PDB entry 6ZHW | X-ray diffraction, 2.80 A resolution | chains H and M of the 4 polymer chains in the assembly

# Chain H
Name: Reaction center protein H chain
Organism: Blastochloris viridis
Reference sequence: P06008 (RCEH_BLAVI); residue numbers follow UniProt; this construct covers 1-258
Amino-acid sequence (258 residues; each row starts with the number of its first residue):
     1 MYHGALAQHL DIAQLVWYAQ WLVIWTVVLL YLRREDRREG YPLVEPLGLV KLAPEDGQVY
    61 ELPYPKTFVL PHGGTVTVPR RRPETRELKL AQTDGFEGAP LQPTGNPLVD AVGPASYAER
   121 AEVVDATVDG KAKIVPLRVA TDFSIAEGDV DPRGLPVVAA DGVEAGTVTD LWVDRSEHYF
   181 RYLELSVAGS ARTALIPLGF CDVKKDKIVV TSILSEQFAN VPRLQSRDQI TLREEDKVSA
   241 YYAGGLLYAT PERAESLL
Modified positions: M1 (N-formylmethionine; FME)
Residues lining bound ligands:
  - heptane-1,2,3-triol (HTO), molecule 1: Y2, H3, G4, A5
  - heptane-1,2,3-triol (HTO), molecule 2: V23, V27, Y31
Swiss-Prot annotation at these positions:
  - modified residue: M1 (N-formylmethionine)

# Chain M
Name: Reaction center protein M chain
Organism: Blastochloris viridis
Reference sequence: P06010 (RCEM_BLAVI); residues 1-323 here correspond to UniProt positions 2-324 (UniProt number = residue number + 1)
Amino-acid sequence (323 residues; row label = number of the first residue in the row):
     1 ADYQTIYTQI QARGPHITVS GEWGDNDRVG KPFYSYWLGK IGDAQIGPIY LGASGIAAFA
    61 FGSTAILIIL FNMAAEVHFD PLQFFRQFFW LGLYPPKAQY GMGIPPLHDG GWWLMAGLFM
   121 TLSLGSWWIR VYSRARALGL GTHIAWNFAA AIFFVLCIGC IHPTLVGSWS EGVPFGIWPH
   181 IDWLTAFSIR YGNFYYCPWH GFSIGFAYGC GLLFAAHGAT ILAVARFGGD REIEQITDRG
   241 TAVERAALFW RWTIGFNATI ESVHRWGWFF SLMVMVSASV GILLTGTFVD NWYLWCVKHG
   301 AAPDYPAYLP ATPDPASLPG APK
Metal / ion sites: Fe ion: H217, E232, H264 (shared with 2 residues of chain L)
Residues lining bound ligands:
  - bacteriochlorophyll b (BCB), molecule 1: L38, M120, F154, V155, I158, V173, I177, W178, H180, I181, W183, L184
  - bacteriochlorophyll b (BCB), molecule 2: G62, A65, I66, I69, M120, L124, F148, A151, I152, F154, V155, I158, F175, W183, L184, T185, F187, S188, F194, Y195, C197, W199, H200, S203, I204, A207, Y208, V274, M275, A278, G281, I282
  - bacteriochlorophyll b (BCB), molecule 3: L184, Y195, Y208
  - bacteriochlorophyll b (BCB), molecule 4: Y195, H200, G201, I204, G205, Y208, G209, L212, F270
  - bacteriopheophytin b (BPB), molecule 1: I46, I49, A58, F59, G62, S123, L124, W127, V131, I144, N147, F148, A151, S271, V274, M275
  - bacteriopheophytin b (BPB), molecule 2: Y208, G211, L212, A215, A216, W250, T253, I254
  - heptane-1,2,3-triol (HTO): W268, F269, L272, M273, V276
  - menaquinone-7 (MQ7): L212, L213, A216, H217, T220, V243, A246, A247, W250, I254, F256, N257, A258, T259, I260, V263, W266, F270
  - 15-cis-1,2-dihydroneurosporene (NS5): I66, I69, L70, M73, F88, W113, L114, G117, L118, M120, T121, V155, L156, I158, G159, C160, W169, V173, P174, F175, G176, I177, H180
Swiss-Prot annotation at these positions:
  - binding site ((7R,8Z)-bacteriochlorophyll b): H180, H200
  - binding site (Fe cation): H217, E232, H264
  - binding site (a ubiquinone): W250

# Interface between chain H and chain M
Contacting residue pairs (119; chain H residue first):
  H3(H) with T287(M); F288(M)
  G4(H) with F288(M)
  D11(H) with W295(M), hydrogen bond; K298(M), salt bridge; H299(M), salt bridge
  I12(H) with F288(M), hydrophobic
  A13(H) with W199(M); V289(M), hydrophobic; W295(M)
  Q14(H) with W295(M); H299(M)
  V16(H) with W199(M); V280(M), hydrophobic
  W17(H) with P198(M), hydrophobic; W199(M); F202(M), hydrophobic
  Q20(H) with W199(M), hydrogen bond; F202(M); M273(M); S277(M), hydrogen bond
  W21(H) with F202(M)
  I24(H) with F202(M), hydrophobic; F206(M), hydrophobic
  V27(H) with F269(M), hydrophobic
  V28(H) with W266(M), hydrophobic
  Y31(H) with R265(M), hydrogen bond
  L32(H) with R265(M); W266(M), hydrophobic; F269(M), hydrophobic
  R33(H) with F256(M); N257(M), hydrogen bond (side chain-backbone)
  E35(H) with T259(M), hydrogen bond (backbone-side chain); S262(M)
  D36(H) with N257(M); A258(M); T259(M); S262(M), hydrogen bond; W266(M), hydrogen bond
  E39(H) with I236(M); R239(M), salt bridge; T259(M)
  Y41(H) with R251(M), hydrogen bond
  L43(H) with R251(M)
  K66(H) with E261(M), salt bridge; R265(M)
  F68(H) with I236(M), hydrophobic; T237(M); E261(M)
  L70(H) with T237(M)
  V76(H) with T237(M)
  R82(H) with R239(M)
  E84(H) with R239(M), salt bridge
  P114(H) with R245(M), hydrogen bond (backbone-side chain)
  S116(H) with T241(M), hydrogen bond (backbone-side chain); R245(M), hydrogen bond (backbone-side chain)
  A118(H) with R239(M); G240(M); T241(M); E244(M)
  R120(H) with E234(M), hydrogen bond (side chain-backbone); Q235(M); D238(M), hydrogen bond (side chain-backbone); R239(M); G240(M)
  A121(H) with D238(M), hydrogen bond (backbone-side chain)
  D125(H) with R231(M), salt bridge; E234(M)
  K133(H) with E234(M), salt bridge
  I134(H) with R231(M)
  D142(H) with G14(M); P15(M)
  F143(H) with R13(M); G14(M)
  S144(H) with A12(M); R13(M), hydrogen bond (backbone-backbone)
  I145(H) with I10(M), hydrophobic; Q11(M)
  A146(H) with Q11(M), hydrogen bond (backbone-backbone); R13(M)
  E147(H) with Y36(M)
  G148(H) with Y36(M)
  D149(H) with Q9(M); Q11(M), hydrogen bond (side chain-backbone); Y36(M), hydrogen bond
  V150(H) with I10(M)
  P152(H) with I10(M), hydrophobic
  R175(H) with I17(M)
  S176(H) with I17(M)
  E177(H) with D43(M)
  H178(H) with A12(M); G14(M); P15(M), hydrogen bond (side chain-backbone); I17(M)
  Y179(H) with Q4(M), hydrogen bond; T8(M)
  F180(H) with I10(M); Q11(M); A12(M), hydrophobic
  R181(H) with D230(M), salt bridge; R231(M)
  L198(H) with Q4(M)
  G199(H) with D2(M); Q4(M); R226(M), hydrogen bond (backbone-side chain)
  F200(H) with R226(M)
  C201(H) with Q9(M), hydrogen bond (backbone-side chain)
  D202(H) with Y3(M), hydrogen bond
  V203(H) with Q9(M), hydrogen bond (backbone-side chain); I10(M), hydrophobic
  L232(H) with R231(M)
  E235(H) with R231(M), salt bridge
  D236(H) with G240(M); T241(M), hydrogen bond (side chain-backbone)
  S239(H) with R226(M), hydrogen bond (side chain-backbone); F227(M)
  A240(H) with R245(M)
  A243(H) with F227(M), hydrophobic
  L246(H) with R226(M)
Also at the interface, not in a pair above, chain H (77 interface residues in all): H9, R37, R38, G40, G113, A115, Y117, E119, V128, L171, V173, P197
Also at the interface, not in a pair above, chain M (55 interface residues in all): A1, V19, K40, L284

# In short
Chain H and chain M form an interface of 77 and 55 residues respectively; the contacts include 27 hydrogen
bonds and 9 salt bridges. Among the polar pairs are D11(H)-K298(M), D11(H)-H299(M) and E39(H)-R239(M). One
heptane-1,2,3-triol molecule is bound between chain H and chain M.
Chain H is Reaction center protein H chain and chain M is Reaction center protein M chain, both from
Blastochloris viridis; the structure, Ultrafast Structural Response to Charge Redistribution Within a
Photosynthetic Reaction Centre - 1 ps structure, was determined by X-ray diffraction together with 6ZI4, 6ZI5,
6ZI6, 6ZI9, 6ZIA and 6ZID from the same study.
